Entry 7VZ6 (X-ray diffraction, 2.09 A resolution); this record covers chains A and B of the 6 polymer chains in the assembly.

[Chain A (and B)]
Name: Putative UDP-N-acetylglucosamine 2-epimerase
Organism: Streptomyces kasugaensis
Notes: chain B of this document is another copy of the same molecule, construct and numbering; everything in this record applies to it too
UniProtKB: A0A0K1H2R6 (A0A0K1H2R6_STRKA); residues 1-384 here = UniProt positions 1-384
Sequence (386 residues; row label = number of the first residue in the row; numbers below 1 keep their minus sign (Ser-1 is residue -1)):
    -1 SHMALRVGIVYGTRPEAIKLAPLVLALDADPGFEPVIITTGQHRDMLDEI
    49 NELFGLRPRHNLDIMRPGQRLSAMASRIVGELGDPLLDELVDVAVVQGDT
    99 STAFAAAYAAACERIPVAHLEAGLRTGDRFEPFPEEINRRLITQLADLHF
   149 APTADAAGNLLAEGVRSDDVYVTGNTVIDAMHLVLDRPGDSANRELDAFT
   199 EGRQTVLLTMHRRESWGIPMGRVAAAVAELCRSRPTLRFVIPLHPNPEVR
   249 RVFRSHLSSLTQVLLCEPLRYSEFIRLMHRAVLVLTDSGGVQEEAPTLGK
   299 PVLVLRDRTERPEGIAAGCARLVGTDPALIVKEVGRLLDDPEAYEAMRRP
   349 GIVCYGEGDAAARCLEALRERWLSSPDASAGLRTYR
Unresolved in the structure: 40-43, 375-384 (chain B: 39-44, 65-66, 184-191, 348-350, 375-384)
Construct notes: expression tag (-1 to 0)
Metal / ion sites: Na+: Leu25, Asp26, Asp28, Phe31
Residues lining bound ligands: uridine-5'-diphosphate-glucose (UPG): Arg12, Pro13, Glu14, Ile16, Lys17, Gln95, Gly96, Asp97, Thr98, Glu119, Leu122, Arg137, Val175, Thr207, His209, Arg210, Pro240, His242, Pro266, Leu267, Arg268, Tyr269, Phe272, Ile273, Asp285, Ser286, Gly287, Gly288, Val289, Glu292, Glu308, Arg309
From the paper describing this entry:
  - binding site for uridine-5'-diphosphate-glucose: Lys17, Gln95, Asp97, Glu119, His209, Leu267, Ser286, Gly287, Arg309
  - contacts within the chain: Glu291-Arg309
  - catalytic residues: Asp97, Glu291, Glu308, Arg309
  - mutagenesis - E308A, E308Q: abolished catalytic activity
  - mutagenesis - Q95A, Q95E: unchanged catalytic activity
  - mutagenesis - Q95A (Kd 45.2 uM), Q95E (Kd 14.2 uM): increased binding to UDP-GlcNAc
  - specificity-determining residues: Gln95

[How chain A and chain B interact]
Residue-residue contacts (56; chain A residue first):
  Arg68(A) - Asp82(B)  salt bridge
  Arg68(A) - Glu111(B)  salt bridge
  Leu69(A) - Tyr106(B)
  Leu69(A) - Cys110(B)  hydrophobic
  Ser70(A) - Val77(B)
  Ser70(A) - Cys110(B)
  Ser70(A) - Glu111(B)
  Ala73(A) - Tyr106(B)
  Ser74(A) - Ser74(B)  hydrogen bond (backbone-side chain)
  Ser74(A) - Val77(B)
  Ser74(A) - Gly78(B)
  Val77(A) - Ser70(B)
  Val77(A) - Ser74(B)
  Gly78(A) - Ser74(B)
  Asp82(A) - Arg68(B)  salt bridge
  Phe102(A) - Phe102(B)  hydrophobic
  Phe102(A) - Tyr106(B)  hydrophobic
  Tyr106(A) - Leu69(B)
  Tyr106(A) - Ala73(B)
  Tyr106(A) - Phe102(B)  hydrophobic
  Ala109(A) - Phe131(B)
  Cys110(A) - Leu69(B)  hydrophobic
  Glu111(A) - Arg68(B)  salt bridge
  Glu111(A) - Ser70(B)
  Arg112(A) - Phe128(B)
  Arg112(A) - Phe131(B)
  Arg127(A) - Gln142(B)  hydrogen bond (side chain-backbone)
  Arg127(A) - Leu143(B)  hydrogen bond (side chain-backbone)
  Arg127(A) - Ala144(B)  hydrogen bond (side chain-backbone)
  Arg127(A) - Asp145(B)  salt bridge
  Phe128(A) - Arg112(B)
  Phe128(A) - Leu143(B)
  Phe128(A) - Asp145(B)
  Phe131(A) - Ala109(B)
  Phe131(A) - Arg112(B)
  Ile135(A) - Gln142(B)
  Ile135(A) - Leu143(B)  hydrophobic
  Arg138(A) - Gln142(B)  hydrogen bond
  Leu139(A) - Leu139(B)
  Leu139(A) - Leu143(B)  hydrophobic
  Gln142(A) - Arg127(B)  hydrogen bond (backbone-side chain)
  Gln142(A) - Ile135(B)
  Gln142(A) - Arg138(B)  hydrogen bond
  Leu143(A) - Arg127(B)  hydrogen bond (backbone-side chain)
  Leu143(A) - Phe128(B)
  Leu143(A) - Ile135(B)  hydrophobic
  Leu143(A) - Leu139(B)  hydrophobic
  Ala144(A) - Arg127(B)  hydrogen bond (backbone-side chain)
  Asp145(A) - Arg127(B)  salt bridge
  Asp145(A) - Phe128(B)
  Ala160(A) - Ala160(B)
  Ala160(A) - Glu161(B)
  Ala160(A) - Gly162(B)  hydrogen bond (backbone-backbone)
  Glu161(A) - Ala160(B)
  Glu161(A) - Glu161(B)
  Gly162(A) - Ala160(B)  hydrogen bond (backbone-backbone)
Also at the interface, not in a pair above, chain A (29 interface residues in all): Gly81, Leu85
Also at the interface, not in a pair above, chain B (30 interface residues in all): Gly81, Leu85, Leu159

[Summary]
Chain A and chain B form an interface of 29 and 30 residues respectively; the contacts include 11 hydrogen
bonds and 6 salt bridges. Polar contacts include Arg68(A)-Asp82(B), Arg68(A)-Glu111(B) and
Arg127(A)-Asp145(B). The paper reports catalytic residues Asp97(A), Glu291(A) and Glu308(A) among others;
E308A and E308Q of chain A abolish catalytic activity; 4 substitutions were tested in all.
Chain A and chain B are both Putative UDP-N-acetylglucosamine 2-epimerase (Streptomyces kasugaensis); the
structure, The crystal structure of Non-hydrolyzing UDPGlcNAc 2-epimerase in complex with UDP-glucose, was
determined by X-ray diffraction together with 7VYY and 7VZA from the same study.
